Entry 5IRO (X-ray diffraction, 2.64 A resolution); this record covers chains A and C of the 4 polymer chains in the assembly.

Chain A:
Protein: HLA class I histocompatibility antigen, A-2 alpha chain
Organism: Homo sapiens
Reference sequence: P01892 (1A02_HUMAN); residues 1-275 here correspond to UniProt positions 25-299 (UniProt number = residue number + 24)
Amino-acid sequence (275 residues; each row starts with the number of its first residue):
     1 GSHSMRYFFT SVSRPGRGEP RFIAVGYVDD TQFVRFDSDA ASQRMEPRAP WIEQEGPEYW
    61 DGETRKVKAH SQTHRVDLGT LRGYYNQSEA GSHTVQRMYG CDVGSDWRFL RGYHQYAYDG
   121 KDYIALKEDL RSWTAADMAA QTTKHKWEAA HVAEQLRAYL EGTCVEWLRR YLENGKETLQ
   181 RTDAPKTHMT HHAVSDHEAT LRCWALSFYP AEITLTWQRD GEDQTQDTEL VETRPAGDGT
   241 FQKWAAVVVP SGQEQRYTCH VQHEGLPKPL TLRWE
Unresolved in the structure: 198-200, 218-219, 244-245, 272-275
Disulfide bonds: Cys101-Cys164, Cys203-Cys259
From the paper describing this entry:
  - mutagenesis - Q54G: decreased binding to Ad2 E3-19K
  - mutagenesis - E177K: abolished binding to Ad2 E3-19K

Chain C:
Protein: Beta-2-microglobulin
Organism: Homo sapiens
Reference sequence: P61769 (B2MG_HUMAN); residues 1-99 here correspond to UniProt positions 21-119 (UniProt number = residue number + 20)
Amino-acid sequence (100 residues; row label = number of the first residue in the row; numbering starts at 0):
     0 MIQRTPKIQV YSRHPAENGK SNFLNCYVSG FHPSDIEVDL LKNGERIEKV EHSDLSFSKD
    60 WSFYLLYYTE FTPTEKDEYA CRVNHVTLSQ PKIVKWDRDM
Unresolved in the structure: 74-75, 98-99
Sequence notes: initiating methionine (0)
Disulfide bonds: Cys25-Cys80
UniProt features mapped onto this chain:
  - modified residue: Gln2 (Pyrrolidone carboxylic acid)
  - glycosylation: Ile1 (N-linked (Glc) (glycation) isoleucine), Lys19 (N-linked (Glc) (glycation) lysine), Lys41 (N-linked (Glc) (glycation) lysine), Lys48 (N-linked (Glc) (glycation) lysine), Lys58 (N-linked (Glc) (glycation) lysine), Lys91 (N-linked (Glc) (glycation) lysine), Lys94 (N-linked (Glc) (glycation) lysine)

Chain A / chain C interface:
Pairs across the interface (40; chain A residue first):
  Arg6(A) - Ser57(C)  hydrogen bond (side chain-backbone)
  Arg6(A) - Lys58(C)
  Phe8(A) - Ser55(C)
  Phe8(A) - Phe56(C)  hydrophobic
  Phe8(A) - Ser57(C)
  Phe9(A) - Phe56(C)
  Thr10(A) - Phe56(C)
  Ile23(A) - Leu54(C)
  Val25(A) - Leu54(C)
  Tyr27(A) - Tyr63(C)  hydrogen bond
  Arg35(A) - Asp53(C)  salt bridge
  Arg48(A) - Asp53(C)
  Thr94(A) - His31(C)
  Gln96(A) - His31(C)
  Gln96(A) - Phe56(C)
  Gln96(A) - Trp60(C)
  Gln96(A) - Phe62(C)
  Arg97(A) - Phe56(C)
  Arg97(A) - Trp60(C)
  Met98(A) - Trp60(C)  hydrophobic
  Gln115(A) - Lys58(C)
  Gln115(A) - Trp60(C)
  Tyr116(A) - Trp60(C)
  Ala117(A) - Trp60(C)  hydrophobic
  Asp119(A) - Met0(C)
  Asp119(A) - His31(C)  hydrogen bond (backbone-side chain)
  Lys121(A) - Trp60(C)
  Leu206(A) - Pro14(C)  hydrophobic
  Thr233(A) - Tyr26(C)
  Arg234(A) - Gln8(C)  hydrogen bond
  Arg234(A) - Tyr10(C)
  Arg234(A) - Tyr26(C)
  Pro235(A) - Tyr10(C)  hydrogen bond (backbone-side chain)
  Pro235(A) - Tyr26(C)
  Pro235(A) - Leu65(C)  hydrophobic
  Ala236(A) - Arg12(C)
  Asp238(A) - Arg12(C)  salt bridge
  Gln242(A) - Tyr10(C)
  Gln242(A) - Ser11(C)  hydrogen bond (side chain-backbone)
  Gln242(A) - Arg12(C)  hydrogen bond (side chain-backbone)
Interface residues without a listed pair, chain A (28 interface residues in all): Val12, Gly120, Gly237
Interface residues without a listed pair, chain C (21 interface residues in all): Ile1, Asn24, Ser33

Summary:
28 residues of chain A and 21 residues of chain C are in contact; the contacts include 7 hydrogen bonds and 2
salt bridges. Polar contacts include Arg35(A)-Asp53(C), Asp238(A)-Arg12(C) and Arg6(A)-Ser57(C). The paper
reports that Q54G of chain A reduces binding to Ad2 E3-19K; E177K of chain A abolishes binding to Ad2 E3-19K.
Chain A is HLA class I histocompatibility antigen, A-2 alpha chain and chain C is Beta-2-microglobulin, both
from Homo sapiens; the structure, Crystal structure of a complex between the Human adenovirus type 4 E3-19K
protein and MHC class ..., was determined by X-ray diffraction.
